Entry 7OQG (X-ray diffraction, 1.50 A resolution); this record covers chains A and P.

== Chain A ==
Name: 14-3-3 protein sigma
From: Homo sapiens
UniProtKB: P31947 (1433S_HUMAN); numbering as in UniProt (aligned over 1-248)
Chain sequence (253 residues; each row starts with the number of its first residue; numbers below 1 keep their minus sign (Gly-4 is residue -4)):
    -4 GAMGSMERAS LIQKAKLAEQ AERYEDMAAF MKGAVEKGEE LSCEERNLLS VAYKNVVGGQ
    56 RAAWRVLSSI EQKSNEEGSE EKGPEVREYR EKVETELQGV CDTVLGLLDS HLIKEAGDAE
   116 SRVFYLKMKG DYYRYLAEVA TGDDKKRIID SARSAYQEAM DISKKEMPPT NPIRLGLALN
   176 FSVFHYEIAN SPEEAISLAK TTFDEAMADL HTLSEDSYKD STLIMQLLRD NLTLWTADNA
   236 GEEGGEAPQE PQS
Disordered / not traced: 71-77, 137-138, 232-248
Sequence notes: expression tag (-4 to 0)
Curated features (UniProtKB/Swiss-Prot):
  - site (Interaction with phosphoserine on interacting protein): Arg56, Arg129
  - modified residue (Phosphoserine): Ser5, Ser74, Ser248
Covalently attached groups: beta-mercaptoethanol (BME) linked to Cys38
Ion coordination: Mg2+: Glu35, Glu110, Glu188
Residues lining bound ligands:
  - 0AW (N-[(5-carbamimidoyl-3-phenyl-thiophen-2-yl)methyl]-2,3-dihydro-1-benzofuran-5-carboxamide), molecule 1: Glu14, Glu39, Asn42, Leu43, Val46
  - 0AW, molecule 2: Asn42, Asn166, Pro167, Ile168, Asp215, Ile219
  - 0AW, molecule 3: Ile191, Lys195, Phe198, Arg224, Leu227, Thr231

== Chain P ==
Name: Amot-p130 phosphopeptide (pS175)
UniProtKB: Q4VCS5 (AMOT_HUMAN); residue numbers follow UniProt; this construct covers 169-181
Chain sequence (13 residues; numbered 169 to 181; the number before each row is that of its first residue):
   169 GHVRSLSERL MQM
Disordered / not traced: 169-171, 178-181
Modified residues: Ser175 (phosphoserine; SEP)

== Interface between chain A and chain P ==
Contacting residue pairs (22):
  Arg56(A) with Ser175(P)
  Arg60(A) with Arg172(P)
  Lys122(A) with Glu176(P), salt bridge
  Arg129(A) with Ser175(P)
  Tyr130(A) with Ser175(P)
  Gly171(A) with Glu176(P)
  Leu174(A) with Leu174(P); Ser175(P); Glu176(P)
  Asn175(A) with Ser175(P); Glu176(P), hydrogen bond (side chain-backbone)
  Val178(A) with Leu174(P)
  Tyr181(A) with Ser173(P)
  Glu182(A) with Arg172(P); Ser173(P), hydrogen bond
  Leu222(A) with Ser175(P); Arg177(P)
  Asp225(A) with Leu174(P)
  Asn226(A) with Ser173(P); Leu174(P), hydrogen bond (side chain-backbone)
  Leu229(A) with Arg172(P)
  Trp230(A) with Ser173(P), hydrogen bond
Other interface residues (no listed pair), chain A (18 interface residues in all): Pro167, Ile219

== In short ==
18 residues of chain A and 6 residues of chain P are in contact, with 4 hydrogen bonds and 1 salt bridge.
Polar contacts include Lys122(A)-Glu176(P), Asn175(A)-Glu176(P) and Glu182(A)-Ser173(P). One compound 0AW
molecule is bound between chain A and chain P.
Chain A is 14-3-3 protein sigma (Homo sapiens) and chain P is Amot-p130 phosphopeptide (pS175); the structure,
Ternary complex of 14-3-3 sigma, Amot-p130 phosphopeptide, and WQ136, was determined by X-ray diffraction.
